PDB entry 9D47 | electron microscopy, 2.62 A resolution | chains E and X of the 12 polymer chains in the assembly

[Chain E]
Name: Fatty acid synthase subunit beta
From: Candida albicans
Notes: EC 2.3.1.86, 4.2.1.59, 1.3.1.9, 2.3.1.38, 2.3.1.39, 3.1.2.14
UniProtKB: P34731 (FAS1_CANAX); residues 1-2037 here = UniProt positions 1-2037
Chain sequence (2037 residues; numbered 1 to 2037; the number before each row is that of its first residue):
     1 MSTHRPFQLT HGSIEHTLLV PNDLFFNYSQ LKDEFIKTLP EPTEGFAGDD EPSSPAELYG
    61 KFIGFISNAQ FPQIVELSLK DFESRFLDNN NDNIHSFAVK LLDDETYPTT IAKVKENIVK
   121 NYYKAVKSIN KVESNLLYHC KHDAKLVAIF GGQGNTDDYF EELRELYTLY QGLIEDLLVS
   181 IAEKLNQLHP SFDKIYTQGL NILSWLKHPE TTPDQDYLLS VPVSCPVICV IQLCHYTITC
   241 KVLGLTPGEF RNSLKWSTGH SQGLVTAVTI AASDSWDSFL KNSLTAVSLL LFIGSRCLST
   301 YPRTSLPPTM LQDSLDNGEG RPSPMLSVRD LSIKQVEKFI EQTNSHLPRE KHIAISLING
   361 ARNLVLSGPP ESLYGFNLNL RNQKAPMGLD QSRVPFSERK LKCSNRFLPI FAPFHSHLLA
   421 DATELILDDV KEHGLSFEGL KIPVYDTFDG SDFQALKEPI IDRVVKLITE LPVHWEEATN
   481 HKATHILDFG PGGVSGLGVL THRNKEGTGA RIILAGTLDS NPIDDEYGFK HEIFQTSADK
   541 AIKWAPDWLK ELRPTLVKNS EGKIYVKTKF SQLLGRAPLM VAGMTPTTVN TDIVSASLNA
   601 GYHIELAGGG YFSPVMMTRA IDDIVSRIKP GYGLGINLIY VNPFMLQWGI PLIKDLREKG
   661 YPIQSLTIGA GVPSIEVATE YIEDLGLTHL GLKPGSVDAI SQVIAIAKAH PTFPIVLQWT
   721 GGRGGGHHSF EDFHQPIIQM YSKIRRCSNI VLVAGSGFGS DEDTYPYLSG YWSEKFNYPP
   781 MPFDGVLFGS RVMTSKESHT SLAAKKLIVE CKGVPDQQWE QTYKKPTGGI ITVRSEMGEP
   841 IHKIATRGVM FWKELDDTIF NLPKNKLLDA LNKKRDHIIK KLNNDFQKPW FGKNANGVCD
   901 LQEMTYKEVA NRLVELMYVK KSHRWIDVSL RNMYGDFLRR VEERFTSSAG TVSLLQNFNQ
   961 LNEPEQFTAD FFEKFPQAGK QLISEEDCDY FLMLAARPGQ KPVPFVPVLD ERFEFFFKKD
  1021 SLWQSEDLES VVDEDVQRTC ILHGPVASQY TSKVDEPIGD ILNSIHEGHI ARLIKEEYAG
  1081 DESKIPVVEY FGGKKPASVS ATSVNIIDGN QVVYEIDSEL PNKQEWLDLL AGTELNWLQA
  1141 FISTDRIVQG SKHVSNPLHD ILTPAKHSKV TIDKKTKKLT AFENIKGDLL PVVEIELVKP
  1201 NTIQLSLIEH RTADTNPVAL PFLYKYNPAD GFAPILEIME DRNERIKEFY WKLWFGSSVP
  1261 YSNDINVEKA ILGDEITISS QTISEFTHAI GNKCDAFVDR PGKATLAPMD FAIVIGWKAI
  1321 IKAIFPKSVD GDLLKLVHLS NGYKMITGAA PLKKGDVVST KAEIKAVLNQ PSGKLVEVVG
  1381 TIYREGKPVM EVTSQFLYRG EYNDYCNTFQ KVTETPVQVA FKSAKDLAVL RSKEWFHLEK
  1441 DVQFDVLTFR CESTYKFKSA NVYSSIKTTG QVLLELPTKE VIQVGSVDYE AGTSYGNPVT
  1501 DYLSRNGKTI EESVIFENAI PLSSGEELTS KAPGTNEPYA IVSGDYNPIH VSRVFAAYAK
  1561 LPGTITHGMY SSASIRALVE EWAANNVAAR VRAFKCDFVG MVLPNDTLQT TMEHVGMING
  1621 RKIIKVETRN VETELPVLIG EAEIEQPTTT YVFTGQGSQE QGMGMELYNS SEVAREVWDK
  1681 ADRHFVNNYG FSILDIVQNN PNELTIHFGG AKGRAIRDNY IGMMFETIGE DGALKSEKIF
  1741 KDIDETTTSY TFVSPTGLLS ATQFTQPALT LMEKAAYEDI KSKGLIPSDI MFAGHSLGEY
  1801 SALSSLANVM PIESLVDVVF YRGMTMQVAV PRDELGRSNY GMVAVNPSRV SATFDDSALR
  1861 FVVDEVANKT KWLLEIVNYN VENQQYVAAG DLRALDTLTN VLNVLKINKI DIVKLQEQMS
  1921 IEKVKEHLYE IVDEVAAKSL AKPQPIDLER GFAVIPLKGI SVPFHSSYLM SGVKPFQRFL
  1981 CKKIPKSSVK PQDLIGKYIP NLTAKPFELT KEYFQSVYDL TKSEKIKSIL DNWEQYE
Unresolved in the structure: 1-6, 69-72, 106-110, 142-144, 387-388, 1099-1108, 1256-1257, 1729-1733
Residues lining bound ligands: FMN (flavin mononucleotide): Ala-582, Gly-583, Met-584, Thr-585, Pro-586, Thr-587, Asn-637, Ile-639, Gly-669, Ala-670, Lys-693, Thr-720, Gly-724, Gly-725, Gly-726, Gly-755, Ser-756, Gly-757, Phe-758, Leu-787, Phe-788, Gly-789, Ser-790, Met-793, Leu-1042, His-1043, Gly-1044, Ala-1047
Curated features (UniProtKB/Swiss-Prot):
  - active site: Ser-261 (For acetyltransferase activity), Ser-1796 (For malonyltransferase activity)

[Chain X]
Name: Fatty acid synthase subunit alpha
From: Candida albicans
Notes: EC 2.3.1.86, 1.1.1.100, 2.3.1.41
UniProtKB: P43098 (FAS2_CANAX); residues 1-1885 here = UniProt positions 1-1885
Chain sequence (1885 residues; numbered 1 to 1885; the number before each row is that of its first residue):
     1 MKPEIEQELS HTLLTELLAY QFASPVRWIE TQDVFLKQHN TERIIEIGPS PTLAGMANRT
    61 IKAKYESYDA ALSLQRQVLC YSKDAKEIYY KPDPADLAPK ETPKQEESTP SAPAAATPTP
   121 AAAAAPTPAP APASAGPVES IPDEPVKANL LIHVLVAQKL KKPLDAVPMT KAIKDLVNGK
   181 STVQNEILGD LGKEFGSTPE KPEDTPLEEL AEQFQDSFSG QLGKTSTSLI GRLMSSKMPG
   241 GFSITTARKY LESRFGLGAG RQDSVLLMAL TNEPANRLGS EADAKTFFDG IAQKYASSAG
   301 ISLSSGAGSG AGAANSGGAV VDSAALDALT AENKKLAKQQ LEVLARYLQS RLKQGSLKSF
   361 IKEKEASAVL QKELDLWEAE HGEFYAKGIQ PTFSALKSRT YDSYWNWARQ DVLSMYFDII
   421 FGKLTSVDRE TINQCIQIMN RANPTLIKFM QYHIDHCPEY KGETYKLAKR LGQQLIDNCK
   481 QVLTEDPVYK DVSRITGPKT KVSAKGNIEY EETQKDSVRK FEQYVYEMAQ GGAMTKVSQP
   541 TIQEDLARVY KAISKQASKD SKLELQRVYE DLLKVVESSK EIETEQLTKD ILQAATVPTT
   601 PTEEVDDPCT PSSDDEIASL PDKTSIIQPV SSTIPSQTIP FLHIQKKTKD GWEYNKKLSS
   661 LYLDGLESAA INGLTFKDKY VLVTGAGAGS IGAEILQGLI SGGAKVIVTT SRFSKKVTEY
   721 YQNMYARYGA AGSTLIVVPF NQGSKQDVDA LVQYIYDEPK KGGLGWDLDA IIPFAAIPEN
   781 GNGLDNIDSK SEFAHRIMLT NLLRLLGAVK SKKPTDTRPA QCILPLSPNH GTFGFDGLYS
   841 ESKISLETLF NRWYSEDWGS KLTVCGAVIG WTRGTGLMSA NNIIAEGIEK LGVRTFSQKE
   901 MAFNILGLLT PEIVQLCQEE PVMADLNGGL QFIDNLKDFT SKLRTDLLET ADIRRAVSIE
   961 SAIEQKVVNG DNVDANYSKV MVEPRANMKF DFPTLKSYDE IKQIAPELEG MLDLENVVVV
  1021 TGFAEVGPWG NSRTRWEMEA YGEFSLEGAI EMAWIMGFIK YHNGNLQGKP YSGWVDAKTQ
  1081 TPIDEKDIKS KYEEEILEHS GIRLIEPELF NGYDPKKKQM IQEIVVQHDL EPFECSKETA
  1141 EQYKHEHGEK CEIFEIEESG EYTVRILKGA TLYVPKALRF DRLVAGQIPT GWDARTYGIP
  1201 EDTISQVDPI TLYVLVATVE ALLSAGITDP YEFYKYVHVS EVGNCSGSGM GGVSALRGMF
  1261 KDRYADKPVQ NDILQESFIN TMSAWVNMLL LSSSGPIKTP VGACATAVES VDIGIETILS
  1321 GKAKVVLVGG YDDFQEEGSY EFANMNATSN SIEEFKHGRT PKEMSRPTTT TRNGFMEAQG
  1381 SGIQVIMTAD LALKMGVPIH AVLAMTATAT DKIGRSVPAP GKGILTTARE HHGNLKYPSP
  1441 LLNIKYRKRQ LNKRLEQIKS WEETELSYLQ EEAELAKEEF GDEFSMHEFL KERTEEVYRE
  1501 SKRQVSDAKK QWGNSFYKSD PRIAPLRGAL AAFNLTIDDI GVASFHGTST VANDKNESAT
  1561 INNMMKHLGR SEGNPVFGVF QKYLTGHPKG AAGAWMLNGA IQILESGLVP GNRNADNVDK
  1621 LLEQYEYVLY PSRSIQTDGI KAVSVTSFGF GQKGAQAVVV HPDYLFAVLD RSTYEEYATK
  1681 VSARNKKTYR YMHNAITRNT MFVAKDKAPY SDELEQPVYL DPLARVEENK KKLVFSDKTI
  1741 QSNQSYVGEV AQKTAKALST LNKSSKGVGV DVELLSAINI DNETFIERNF TGNEVEYCLN
  1801 TAHPQASFTG TWSAKEAVFK ALGVESKGAG ASLIDIEITR DVNGAPKVIL HGEAKKAAAK
  1861 AGVKNVNISI SHDDFQATAV ALSEF
Unresolved in the structure: 93-332, 425-426, 537-627, 876-878, 971-978, 1434-1438, 1473-1484, 1747-1885
Residues lining bound ligands: Palmitoyl-CoA (PKZ): Val-412, Leu-413, Met-415, Tyr-416, Arg-429, Thr-431, Ile-432, Cys-435, Ile-436, Met-439, Phe-449, Met-450, His-453, Ile-454, Leu-471, Gly-472, Gln-474, Leu-475, Asn-478, Lys-490, Val-492, Arg-519, Lys-520, Glu-522
Curated features (UniProtKB/Swiss-Prot):
  - active site (For beta-ketoacyl synthase activity): Cys-1304, His-1546, His-1587
  - binding site (acetyl-CoA): Asp-1771 to Glu-1773, Tyr-1797, Ser-1807, Glu-1816 to Ser-1826, Arg-1840 to Asn-1843, Ile-1870 to His-1872
  - binding site (Mg(2+)): Asp-1771, Val-1772, Glu-1773, Ser-1871, His-1872
  - modified residue: Ser-181 (O-(pantetheine 4'-phosphoryl)serine)

[Interface between chain E and chain X]
Pairs across the interface (10):
  His-1707(E) / Thr-817(X)  hydrogen bond (backbone-side chain)
  His-1707(E) / Arg-818(X)  hydrogen bond
  Phe-1708(E) / Thr-817(X)
  Gly-1709(E) / Asp-816(X)
  Gly-1709(E) / Thr-817(X)  hydrogen bond (backbone-backbone)
  Gly-1709(E) / Gln-918(X)
  Gly-1710(E) / Gln-918(X)
  Gly-1713(E) / Thr-817(X)
  Arg-1714(E) / Gln-915(X)
  Arg-1714(E) / Gln-918(X)  hydrogen bond
Interface residues without a listed pair, chain E (8 interface residues in all): Lys-1712, Ile-1716
Interface residues without a listed pair, chain X (6 interface residues in all): Pro-819

[Overview]
Chain E and chain X form an interface of 8 and 6 residues respectively; the contacts include 4 hydrogen bonds.
Polar contacts include His-1707(E)/Thr-817(X), His-1707(E)/Arg-818(X) and Arg-1714(E)/Gln-918(X). Ligands of
chain E: flavin mononucleotide. Chain X binds Palmitoyl-CoA.
Chain E is Fatty acid synthase subunit beta and chain X is Fatty acid synthase subunit alpha, both from
Candida albicans; the structure, Atomic model of Candida albicans Fatty Acid Synthase (FAS) in complex with
Palmitoyl-CoA (in vitro binding), was determined by electron microscopy, deposited together with 9D49, 9P4V,
9P4W, 9D48 and 9D4A.
